PDB entry 7USC | electron microscopy, 3.00 A resolution | chains A and C of the 5 polymer chains in the assembly

[Chain A]
Protein: Cytoplasmic FMR1-interacting protein 1
Source organism: Homo sapiens
Reference sequence: Q7L576 (CYFP1_HUMAN); residues 1-1253 here = UniProt positions 1-1253
Chain sequence (1253 residues; row label = number of the first residue in the row):
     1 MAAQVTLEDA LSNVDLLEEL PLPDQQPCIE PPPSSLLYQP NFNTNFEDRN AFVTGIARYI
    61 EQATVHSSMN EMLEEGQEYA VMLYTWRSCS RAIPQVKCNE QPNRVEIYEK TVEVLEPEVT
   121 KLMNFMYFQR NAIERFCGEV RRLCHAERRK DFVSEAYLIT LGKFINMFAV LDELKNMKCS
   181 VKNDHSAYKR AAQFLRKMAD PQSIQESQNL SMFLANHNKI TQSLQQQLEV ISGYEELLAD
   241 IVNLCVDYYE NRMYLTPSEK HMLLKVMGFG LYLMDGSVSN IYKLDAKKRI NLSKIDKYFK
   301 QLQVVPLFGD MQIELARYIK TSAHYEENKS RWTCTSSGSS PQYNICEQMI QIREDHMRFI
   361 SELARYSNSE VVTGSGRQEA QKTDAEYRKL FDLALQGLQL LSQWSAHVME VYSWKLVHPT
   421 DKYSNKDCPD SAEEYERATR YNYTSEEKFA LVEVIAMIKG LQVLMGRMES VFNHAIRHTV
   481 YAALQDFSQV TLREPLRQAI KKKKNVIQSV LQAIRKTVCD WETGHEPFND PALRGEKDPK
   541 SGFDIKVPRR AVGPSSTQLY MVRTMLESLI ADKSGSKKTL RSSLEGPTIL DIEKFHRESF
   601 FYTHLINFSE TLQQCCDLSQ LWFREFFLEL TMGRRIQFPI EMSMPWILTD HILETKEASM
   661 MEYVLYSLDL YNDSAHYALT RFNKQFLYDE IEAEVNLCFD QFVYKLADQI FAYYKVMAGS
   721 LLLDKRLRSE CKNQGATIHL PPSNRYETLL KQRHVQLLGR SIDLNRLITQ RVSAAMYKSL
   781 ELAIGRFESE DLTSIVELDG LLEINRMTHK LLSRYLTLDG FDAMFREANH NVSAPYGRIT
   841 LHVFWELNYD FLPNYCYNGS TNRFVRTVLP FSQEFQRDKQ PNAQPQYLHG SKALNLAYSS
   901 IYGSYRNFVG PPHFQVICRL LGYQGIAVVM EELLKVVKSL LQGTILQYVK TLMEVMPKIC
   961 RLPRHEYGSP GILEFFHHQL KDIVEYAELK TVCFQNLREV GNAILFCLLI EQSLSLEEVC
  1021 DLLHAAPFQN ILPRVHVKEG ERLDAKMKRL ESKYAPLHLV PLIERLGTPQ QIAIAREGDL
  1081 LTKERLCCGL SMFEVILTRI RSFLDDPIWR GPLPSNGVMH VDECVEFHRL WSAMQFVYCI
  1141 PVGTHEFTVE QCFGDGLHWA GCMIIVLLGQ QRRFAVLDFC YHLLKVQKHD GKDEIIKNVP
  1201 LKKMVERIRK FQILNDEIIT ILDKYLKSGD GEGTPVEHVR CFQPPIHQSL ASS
Unresolved in the structure: 1-4, 27-56, 338-340, 368-379, 540-541, 575-577, 1228-1238, 1249-1253
Swiss-Prot annotation at these positions:
  - modified residue: S583 (Phosphoserine), T1234 (Phosphothreonine)
Reported in the primary citation:
  - disease-associated variants - Y108H: increased signaling
  - mutagenesis - Y108A: decreased signaling
  - disease-associated variants - R87C: increased binding to GST-Rac1

[Chain C]
Protein: Wiskott-Aldrich syndrome protein family member 1
Source organism: Homo sapiens
Reference sequence: Q92558 (WASF1_HUMAN); the construct has insertions or renumbered stretches relative to UniProt, so the offset changes along the chain: 1-177 = UniProt 1-177; 414-466 = UniProt 178-230; 485-559 = UniProt 485-559
Chain sequence (323 residues; each row starts with the number of its first residue; note: 236 numbers in that range are skipped by the numbering (no residue carries them; nothing is unmodelled there)):
     1 MPLVKRNIDP RHLCHTALPR GIKNELECVT NISLANIIRQ LSSLSKYAED IFGELFNEAH
    61 SFSFRVNSLQ ERVDRLSVSV TQLDPKEEEL SLQDITMRKA FRSSTIQDQQ LFDRKTLPIP
   121 LQETYDVCEQ PPPLNILTPY RDDGKEGLKF YTNPSYFFDL WKEKMLQDTE DKRKEKR
   414 KQKQKNLDRP HEPEKVPRAP HDRRREWQKL AQGPELAEDD ANLLHKHIEV ANGGGSGGSG
   474 GSGGSGGSGG SKRHPSTLPV ISDARSVLLE AIRKGIQLRK VEEQREQEAK HERIENDVAT
   534 ILSRRIAVEY SDSEDDSEFD EVDWLE
Unresolved in the structure: 1-23, 414-498, 519-527, 544-559
Sequence notes: linker (467-484)
Reported in the primary citation:
  - post-translational modification sites: Y151 (citing earlier work)

[Interface between chain A and chain C]
Residue-residue contacts (113):
  R87(A) - Y151(C)  hydrogen bond (side chain-backbone)
  S88(A) - Y151(C)
  C89(A) - L134(C)  hydrophobic
  R91(A) - F150(C)
  A92(A) - L134(C)  hydrophobic
  A92(A) - R141(C)  hydrogen bond (backbone-side chain)
  A92(A) - G147(C)
  A92(A) - F150(C)  hydrophobic
  I93(A) - L137(C)  hydrophobic
  P94(A) - L137(C)
  N103(A) - Y140(C)
  E106(A) - Y140(C)
  I107(A) - Y140(C)  hydrophobic
  K110(A) - L137(C)
  K110(A) - Y140(C)
  E113(A) - I136(C)
  V114(A) - P133(C)
  V114(A) - L134(C)  hydrophobic
  V114(A) - I136(C)  hydrophobic
  V114(A) - L137(C)  hydrophobic
  R635(A) - Y156(C)  hydrogen bond
  R635(A) - L160(C)
  I636(A) - K149(C)
  I636(A) - F150(C)
  I636(A) - T152(C)
  I636(A) - N153(C)
  I636(A) - Y156(C)  hydrophobic
  Q637(A) - Y156(C)  hydrogen bond (backbone-side chain)
  Q637(A) - F157(C)
  F638(A) - F157(C)
  P639(A) - L160(C)  hydrophobic
  E641(A) - L160(C)
  E641(A) - K164(C)  salt bridge
  L679(A) - L121(C)  hydrophobic
  L679(A) - C128(C)  hydrogen bond (backbone-side chain)
  N683(A) - C128(C)  hydrogen bond
  N683(A) - E129(C)
  K684(A) - E129(C)  salt bridge
  Q685(A) - Y125(C)  hydrogen bond (side chain-backbone)
  Q685(A) - C128(C)  hydrogen bond (side chain-backbone)
  Q685(A) - E129(C)  hydrogen bond (backbone-backbone)
  Q685(A) - Q130(C)
  F686(A) - T152(C)
  Y688(A) - L117(C)
  Y688(A) - L121(C)
  Y688(A) - Y125(C)  hydrophobic
  D689(A) - R114(C)  salt bridge
  D689(A) - Y125(C)  hydrogen bond
  E690(A) - T152(C)  hydrogen bond
  E690(A) - F157(C)
  E692(A) - F112(C)
  E692(A) - R114(C)  salt bridge
  E692(A) - L117(C)
  A693(A) - P154(C)
  V695(A) - F112(C)  hydrophobic
  N696(A) - Q110(C)  hydrogen bond
  N696(A) - L111(C)
  N696(A) - F112(C)  hydrogen bond (side chain-backbone)
  N696(A) - D113(C)
  L697(A) - F158(C)  hydrophobic
  F699(A) - L111(C)  hydrophobic
  F699(A) - F112(C)  hydrophobic
  D700(A) - Q109(C)
  D700(A) - Q110(C)  hydrogen bond (side chain-backbone)
  D700(A) - V531(C)
  Q701(A) - W161(C)  hydrogen bond
  Y704(A) - A532(C)
  Y704(A) - L535(C)  hydrophobic
  Y704(A) - S536(C)
  L757(A) - F112(C)
  L758(A) - L121(C)
  G759(A) - P118(C)
  R760(A) - F112(C)
  R760(A) - D113(C)  hydrogen bond (side chain-backbone)
  R760(A) - T116(C)
  R760(A) - L117(C)
  R766(A) - D108(C)  salt bridge
  L767(A) - L111(C)  hydrophobic
  Q770(A) - I106(C)
  Q770(A) - Q107(C)
  Q770(A) - D108(C)  hydrogen bond (side chain-backbone)
  R771(A) - Q107(C)
  R771(A) - D108(C)  hydrogen bond (side chain-backbone)
  A774(A) - Q107(C)
  Y777(A) - S103(C)  hydrogen bond
  E781(A) - R512(C)  salt bridge
  E827(A) - F101(C)
  E827(A) - R102(C)
  E827(A) - S103(C)  hydrogen bond
  H830(A) - A100(C)
  V832(A) - F101(C)  hydrophobic
  S833(A) - K99(C)
  A834(A) - I95(C)  hydrophobic
  P835(A) - L90(C)  hydrophobic
  P835(A) - I95(C)
  Y836(A) - I95(C)
  L841(A) - I95(C)  hydrophobic
  L841(A) - T96(C)
  L841(A) - I505(C)  hydrophobic
  F844(A) - S499(C)
  N848(A) - L502(C)
  Y849(A) - L502(C)
  D878(A) - I509(C)
  D878(A) - K513(C)  salt bridge
  A883(A) - Y543(C)  hydrogen bond (backbone-side chain)
  Q884(A) - I539(C)
  Q884(A) - Y543(C)
  P885(A) - Y543(C)
  Q924(A) - L90(C)
  V928(A) - L92(C)  hydrophobic
  E932(A) - L92(C)
  E932(A) - S499(C)  hydrogen bond
  K935(A) - L92(C)
Other interface residues (no listed pair), chain A (75 interface residues in all): E118, R624, I640, F682, E694, K705, I762, R838, W845
Other interface residues (no listed pair), chain C (64 interface residues in all): R98, T124, D126, V127, P131, P132, L501

[Summary]
Chain A and chain C form an interface of 75 and 64 residues respectively; the contacts include 22 hydrogen
bonds and 7 salt bridges. Among the polar pairs are E641(A)-K164(C), K684(A)-E129(C) and D689(A)-R114(C). From
the paper: Y108H of chain A increases signaling; a modification site at Y151(C); 3 substitutions were tested
in all.
Chain A is Cytoplasmic FMR1-interacting protein 1 and chain C is Wiskott-Aldrich syndrome protein family
member 1, both from Homo sapiens; the structure, Cryo-EM structure of WAVE Regulatory Complex, was determined
by electron microscopy.
